6MR6 - chain A; structure by X-ray diffraction, 2.02 A resolution.

== Chain A ==
Name: Cysteine desulfurase
Source organism: Escherichia coli (strain K12)
Notes: EC 2.8.1.7, 4.4.1.16
Reference sequence: P77444 (SUFS_ECOLI); residues 1-406 here = UniProt positions 1-406
Chain sequence (420 residues; numbered -13 to 406; the number before each row is that of its first residue; numbers below 1 keep their minus sign (Met-13 is residue -13)):
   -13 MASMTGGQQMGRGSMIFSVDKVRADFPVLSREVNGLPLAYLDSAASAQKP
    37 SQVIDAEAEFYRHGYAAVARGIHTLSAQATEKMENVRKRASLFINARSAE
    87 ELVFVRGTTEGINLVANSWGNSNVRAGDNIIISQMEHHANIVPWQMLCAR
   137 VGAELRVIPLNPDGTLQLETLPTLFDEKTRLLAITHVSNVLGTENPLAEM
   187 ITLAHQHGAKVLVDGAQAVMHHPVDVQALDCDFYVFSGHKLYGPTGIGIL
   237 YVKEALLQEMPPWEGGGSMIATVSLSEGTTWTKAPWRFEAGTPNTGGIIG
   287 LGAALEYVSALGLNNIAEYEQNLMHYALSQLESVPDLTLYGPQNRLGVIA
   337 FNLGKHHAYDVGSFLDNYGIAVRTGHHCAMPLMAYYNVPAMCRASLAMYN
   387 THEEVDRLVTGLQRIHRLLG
Not modelled in the structure: -13 to 1
Construct notes: variant Met-13; expression tag (-12 to 0); engineered mutation Ala55 (His in P77444)
Modified positions: Cys364 (S-mercaptocysteine; CSS)
Covalent attachments: pyridoxal phosphate (PLP) linked to Lys226
Ligand contacts: pyridoxal phosphate (PLP): Gly93, Thr94, Thr95, His123, Ala125, Thr171, Val173, Asn175, Asp200, Ala202, Gln203, Ser223, His225, Gly277, Thr278
Curated features (UniProtKB/Swiss-Prot):
  - active site: Cys364 (Cysteine persulfide intermediate)
  - modified residue: Lys226 (N6-(pyridoxal phosphate)lysine)
What the authors report for this chain:
  - mutagenesis - H55A: increased catalytic activity on cysteine
  - mutagenesis - H55A: increased catalytic activity on SufE
  - mutagenesis - R92A (2.5 to 3-fold): decreased catalytic activity on both substrates
  - mutagenesis - E96A: decreased catalytic activity on SufE (citing earlier work)

== In short ==
Pyridoxal phosphate is covalently linked to Lys226. From UniProt: active-site residue Cys364. The paper
reports that H55A increases catalytic activity on cysteine; H55A increases catalytic activity on SufE.
Chain A is Cysteine desulfurase (Escherichia coli (strain K12)); the structure, E. coli cysteine desulfurase
SufS H55A with a cysteine persulfide intermediate, was determined by X-ray diffraction together with 6MR2,
6MRE, 6MRH and 6MRI from the same study.
